4AAM - chain A; structure by X-ray diffraction, 2.17 A resolution.

== Chain A ==
Protein: Cytochrome C551 peroxidase
Source organism: Geobacter sulfurreducens
Notes: EC 1.11.1.5
UniProt: Q74FY6 (Q74FY6_GEOSL); residues 23-346 here = UniProt positions 23-346
Sequence (341 residues; numbered 6 to 346; the number before each row is that of its first residue):
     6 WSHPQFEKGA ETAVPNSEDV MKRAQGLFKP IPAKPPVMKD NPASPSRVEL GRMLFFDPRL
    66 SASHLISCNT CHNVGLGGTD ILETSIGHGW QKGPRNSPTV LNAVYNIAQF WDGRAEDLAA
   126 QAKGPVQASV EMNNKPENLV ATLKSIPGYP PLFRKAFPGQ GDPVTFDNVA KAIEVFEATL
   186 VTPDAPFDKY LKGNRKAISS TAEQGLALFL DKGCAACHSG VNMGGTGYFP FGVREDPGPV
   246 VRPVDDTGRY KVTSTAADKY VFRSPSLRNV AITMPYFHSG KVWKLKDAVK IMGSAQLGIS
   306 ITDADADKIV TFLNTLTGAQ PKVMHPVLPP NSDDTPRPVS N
Not modelled in the structure: 6-22
Covalently attached groups: heme c (HEC) linked to Cys73, Cys219
Construct notes: expression tag (6-22)
Bound ions: heme c Fe site 1 near His77 (its only coordinating residue here); Ca2+: Asn101, Thr278, Pro280; heme c Fe site 2: His223, Met297
Small-molecule neighbours:
  - heme c (HEC), molecule 1: Phe60, Leu65, Ile71, Ser72, Cys76, His77, Ser90, Ile91, Gly92, Arg100, Asn101, Ser102, Pro103, Thr104, Val105, Ala108, Asn111, Gln114, Phe115, Trp116, Arg119, Leu123, Gln126, Ala127, Pro130, Val131, Val135, Glu136, Met137, Ile178, Glu182, Arg268
  - heme c (HEC), molecule 2: Trp116, Phe214, Gly218, Cys222, His223, Phe234, Phe236, Val238, Phe267, Arg268, Ser269, Pro270, Leu272, Val275, Tyr281, Phe282, His283, Leu290, Ala293, Val294, Met297, Gly298, Gln301, Leu302, Ile306, Ile314, Leu318
Reported in the primary citation:
  - conformationally variable residues (loop rearrangement, side-chain flip): Glu88 to Asn101, Ile112 to Asn139, Tyr233 to Phe267
  - catalytic residues: Gln126, Glu136 (citing earlier work)
  - mutagenesis - M297H: abolished catalytic activity on hydrogen peroxide

== In short ==
Heme c is covalently linked to Cys73 and Cys219. Asn101, Thr278 and Pro280 coordinate Ca2+. The heme c Fe site
2 is built by His223 and Met297. The paper reports catalytic residues Gln126 and Glu136; M297H abolishes
catalytic activity on hydrogen peroxide.
Chain A is Cytochrome C551 peroxidase (Geobacter sulfurreducens); the structure, MacA wild-type mixed-valence,
was determined by X-ray diffraction (same publication as 4AAN and 4AAO).
